PDB entry 1HBB | X-ray diffraction, 1.90 A resolution | chains A and D of the 4 polymer chains in the assembly

# Chain A
Protein: Hemoglobin A (deoxy) (alpha chain)
From: Homo sapiens
Reference sequence: P69905 (HBA_HUMAN); residue numbers follow UniProt; this construct covers 1-141
Sequence (141 residues; numbered 1 to 141; the number before each row is that of its first residue):
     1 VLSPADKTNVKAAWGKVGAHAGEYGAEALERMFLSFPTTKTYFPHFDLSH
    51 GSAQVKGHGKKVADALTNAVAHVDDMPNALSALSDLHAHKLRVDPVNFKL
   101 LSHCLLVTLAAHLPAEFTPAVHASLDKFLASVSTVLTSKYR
Curated features (UniProtKB/Swiss-Prot):
  - site: K61 (Not glycated)
  - natural variant: D6 (A6D: In J-Toronto; this construct carries the variant), A13 (A13D: In J-Paris 1/J-Aljezur), E27 (A27E: In Shenyang; this construct carries the variant), K61 (K61N: In Zambia; deletion: In Clinic), D64 (A64D: In Pontoise; this construct carries the variant), D75 (D75A: In Lille; D75G: In Chapel Hill; D75N: In G-Pest), A111 (A111D: In Petah Tikva)
Metal / ion sites: heme Fe near H87 (its only coordinating residue here)
Ligand contacts: heme (HEM): M32, T39, Y42, F43, H45, F46, H58, K61, V62, A65, L66, L83, L86, H87, L91, V93, N97, F98, L101, V132, S133, L136

# Chain D
Protein: Hemoglobin A (deoxy) (beta chain)
From: Homo sapiens
Reference sequence: P68871 (HBB_HUMAN); residue numbers follow UniProt; this construct covers 1-146
Sequence (146 residues; each row starts with the number of its first residue):
     1 VHLTPEEKSAVTALWGKVNVDEVGGEALGRLLVVYPWTQRFFESFGDLST
    51 PDAVMGNPKVKAHGKKVLGAFSDGLAHLDNLKGTFATLSELHCDKLHVDP
   101 ENFRLLGNVLVCVLAHHFGKEFTPPVQAAYQKVVAGVANALAHKYH
Curated features (UniProtKB/Swiss-Prot):
  - natural variant: L3 (H3L: In Graz; this construct carries the variant), E7 (E7A: In G-Makassar; E7K: In Hb C; E7Q: In Machida; E7V: In SKCA), K8 (E8K: In G-Siriraj; this construct carries the variant), V11 (A11V: In Iraq-Halabja; this construct carries the variant), G16 (W16G: In Randwick; this construct carries the variant), V23 (E23V: In D-Granada; this construct carries the variant), G24 (V24G: In Miyashiro; this construct carries the variant), G25 (G25D: In Moscva; G25R: In Riverdale-Bronx; G25V: In Savannah), L32 (L32P: In Yokohama), V33 (L33V: In Muscat; this construct carries the variant), R40 (Q40R: In Tianshui; this construct carries the variant), F42 (F42Y: In Mequon; deletion: In Bruxelles), 11 further natural variant entries in UniProt
Metal / ion sites: heme Fe near H92 (its only coordinating residue here)
Ligand contacts: heme (HEM): L31, T38, F41, F42, F45, H63, K66, V67, A70, F71, F85, L88, L91, H92, L96, V98, N102, F103, L106, V137, L141

# How chain A and chain D interact
Pairs across the interface (26):
  P37(A) - H146(D)
  T38(A) - P100(D)
  K40(A) - H146(D)  hydrogen bond (side chain-backbone)
  T41(A) - H97(D)
  T41(A) - D99(D)
  T41(A) - Y145(D)
  Y42(A) - R40(D)
  Y42(A) - D99(D)  hydrogen bond
  P44(A) - H97(D)
  L91(A) - R40(D)  hydrogen bond (backbone-side chain)
  R92(A) - W37(D)
  R92(A) - R40(D)  hydrogen bond (backbone-side chain)
  R92(A) - E43(D)  salt bridge
  D94(A) - W37(D)  hydrogen bond
  D94(A) - D99(D)
  D94(A) - E101(D)
  D94(A) - L105(D)
  P95(A) - W37(D)
  V96(A) - E101(D)
  N97(A) - D99(D)
  Y140(A) - P36(D)
  Y140(A) - W37(D)  hydrophobic
  R141(A) - V34(D)  hydrogen bond (side chain-backbone)
  R141(A) - Y35(D)
  R141(A) - P36(D)
  R141(A) - W37(D)
Interface residues without a listed pair, chain D (15 interface residues in all): Q39, V98

# Summary
14 residues of chain A face 15 of chain D across their interface; the contacts include 6 hydrogen bonds and 1
salt bridge. Polar contacts include R92(A)-E43(D), K40(A)-H146(D) and Y42(A)-D99(D). Ligands of chain A: heme.
Ligands of chain D: heme.
Here chain A is Hemoglobin A (deoxy) (alpha chain) and chain D is Hemoglobin A (deoxy) (beta chain), both from
Homo sapiens. Entry 1HBB (High-resolution X-ray study of deoxyhemoglobin rothschild 37BETA trp-> arg: A
mutation that creates an intersubunit chloride-binding ...) was determined by X-ray diffraction (same
publication as 1HBA).
